PDB entry 2HMG | X-ray diffraction, 3.00 A resolution | chains A and F of the 6 polymer chains in the assembly

[Chain A]
Name: Hemagglutinin (HA1 chain)
Source organism: Influenza A virus
Reference sequence: P03437 (HEMA_IAAIC); residues 1-328 here correspond to UniProt positions 17-344 (UniProt number = residue number + 16)
Amino-acid sequence (328 residues; row label = number of the first residue in the row):
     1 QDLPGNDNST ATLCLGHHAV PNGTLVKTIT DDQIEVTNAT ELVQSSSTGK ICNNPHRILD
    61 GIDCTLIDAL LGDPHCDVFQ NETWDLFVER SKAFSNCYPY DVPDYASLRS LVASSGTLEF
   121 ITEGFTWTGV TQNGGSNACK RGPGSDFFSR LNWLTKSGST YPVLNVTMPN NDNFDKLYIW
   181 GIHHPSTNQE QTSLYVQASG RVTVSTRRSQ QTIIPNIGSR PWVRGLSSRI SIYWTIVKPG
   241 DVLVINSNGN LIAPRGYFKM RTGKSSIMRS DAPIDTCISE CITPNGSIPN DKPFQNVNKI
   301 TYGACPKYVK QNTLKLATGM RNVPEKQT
Disulfides: Cys52-Cys277, Cys64-Cys76, Cys97-Cys139, Cys281-Cys305
Glycans and other covalent adducts: N-acetylglucosamine (NAG) linked to Asn38, Asn81, Asn285; glycan linked to Asn165
Differences from the reference sequence: conflict Asp146 (Gly162 in P03437)
Curated features (UniProtKB/Swiss-Prot):
  - glycosylation (N-linked (GlcNAc...) asparagine): Asn8, Asn22, Asn38, Asn81, Asn165, Asn285

[Chain F]
Name: Hemagglutinin (HA2 chain)
Source organism: Influenza A virus
Reference sequence: P03437 (HEMA_IAAIC); residues 1-175 here correspond to UniProt positions 346-520 (UniProt number = residue number + 345)
Amino-acid sequence (175 residues; each row starts with the number of its first residue):
     1 GLFGAIAGFI ENGWEGMIDG WYGFRHQNSE GTGQAADLKS TQAAIDQING KLNRVIEKTN
    61 EKFHQIEKEF SEVEGRIQDL EKYVEDTKID LWSYNAELLV ALENQHTIDL TDSEMNKLFE
   121 KTRRQLRENA EEMGNGCFKI YHKCDNACIE SIRNGTYDHD VYRDEALNNR FQIKG
Disulfides: Cys144-Cys148
Glycans and other covalent adducts: N-acetylglucosamine (NAG) linked to Asn154
Curated features (UniProtKB/Swiss-Prot):
  - glycosylation: Asn154 (N-linked (GlcNAc...) asparagine)

[Chain A / chain F interface]
Pairs across the interface (10):
  Gln1(A) with Gly175(F), hydrogen bond (backbone-backbone)
  Asp2(A) with Gly175(F)
  Ser107(A) with Glu74(F); Gly75(F); Arg76(F), hydrogen bond (side chain-backbone)
  Ser110(A) with Asp79(F), hydrogen bond
  Leu111(A) with Val73(F), hydrophobic
  Trp234(A) with Val73(F)
  Ile236(A) with Val73(F), hydrophobic
  Lys238(A) with Ser71(F), hydrogen bond (side chain-backbone)
Also at the interface, not in a pair above, chain A (9 interface residues in all): Ala106
Also at the interface, not in a pair above, chain F (8 interface residues in all): Glu72

[Overview]
9 residues of chain A face 8 of chain F across their interface, with 4 hydrogen bonds. Among the polar pairs
are Ser107(A)-Arg76(F), Ser110(A)-Asp79(F) and Lys238(A)-Ser71(F). N-acetylglucosamine is covalently linked to
Asn38(A), Asn81(A) and Asn285(A). N-acetylglucosamine is covalently linked to Asn154(F).
Here chain A is Hemagglutinin (HA1 chain) and chain F is Hemagglutinin (HA2 chain), both from Influenza A
virus. Entry 2HMG (Refinement of the influenza virus hemagglutinin by simulated annealing) was determined by
X-ray diffraction together with 3HMG, 4HMG and 5HMG from the same study.
